Entry 4H52 (X-ray diffraction, 1.80 A resolution); this record covers chains A and B.

== Chain A (and B) ==
Protein: Neuraminidase
Source organism: Influenza A virus
Notes: fragment: ectodomain; chain B of this document is another copy of the same molecule, construct and numbering; everything in this record applies to it too
UniProt: Q194T1 (Q194T1_9INFA); residue numbers follow UniProt; this construct covers 82-469
Amino-acid sequence (388 residues; numbered 82 to 469; the number before each row is that of its first residue):
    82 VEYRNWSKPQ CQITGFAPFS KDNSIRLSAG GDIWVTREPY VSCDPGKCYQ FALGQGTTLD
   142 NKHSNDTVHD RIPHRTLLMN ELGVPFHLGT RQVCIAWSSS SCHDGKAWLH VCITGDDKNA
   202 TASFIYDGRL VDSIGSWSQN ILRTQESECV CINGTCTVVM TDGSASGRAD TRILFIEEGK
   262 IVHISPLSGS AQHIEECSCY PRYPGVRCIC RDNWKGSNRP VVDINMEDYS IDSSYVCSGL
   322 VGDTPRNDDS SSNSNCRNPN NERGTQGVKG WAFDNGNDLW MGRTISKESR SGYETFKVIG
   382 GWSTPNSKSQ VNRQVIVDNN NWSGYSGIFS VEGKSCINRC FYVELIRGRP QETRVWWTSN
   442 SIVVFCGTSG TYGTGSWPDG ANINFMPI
Cystine bridges: Cys-92/Cys-417, Cys-124/Cys-129, Cys-175/Cys-193, Cys-183/Cys-230, Cys-232/Cys-237, Cys-278/Cys-291, Cys-280/Cys-289, Cys-318/Cys-337, Cys-421/Cys-447
Glycans and other covalent adducts: N-acetylglucosamine (NAG) linked to Asn-146; glycan linked to Asn-200; 3-fluorosialic acid (FSI) linked to Tyr-406
Ion coordination: Ca2+: Asp-293, Gly-297, Asp-324, Gly-345, Gln-347
Small-molecule neighbours: 3-fluorosialic acid (FSI; 5-acetamido-3,5-dideoxy-3-fluoro-D-erythro-alpha-L-manno-non-2-ulopyranosonic acid): Arg-118, Glu-119, Arg-152, Trp-178, Ser-179, Ile-222, Arg-224, Glu-227, Ala-246, Glu-276, Glu-277, Arg-292, Asn-294, Gly-348, Arg-371
Reported in the primary citation:
  - catalytic residues: Tyr-406
  - binding site for 3-fluorosialic acid: Arg-118, Arg-292, Tyr-406

== How chain A and chain B interact ==
Contacting residue pairs - 94 pairs, chain A then chain B:
  Ala-98(A) / Ser-204(B)
  Ala-98(A) / Leu-211(B)  hydrophobic
  Ala-98(A) / Ser-214(B)
  Pro-99(A) / Thr-195(B)
  Pro-99(A) / Thr-202(B)
  Pro-99(A) / Ser-204(B)  hydrogen bond (backbone-side chain)
  Pro-99(A) / Leu-211(B)
  Phe-100(A) / Val-174(B)
  Phe-100(A) / Cys-175(B)
  Phe-100(A) / Ile-206(B)  hydrophobic
  Phe-100(A) / Gly-209(B)
  Phe-100(A) / Leu-211(B)
  Ser-101(A) / Ile-176(B)
  Lys-102(A) / Pro-154(B)
  Lys-102(A) / His-155(B)  hydrogen bond
  Lys-102(A) / Thr-157(B)
  Lys-102(A) / Gln-173(B)
  Lys-102(A) / Ile-176(B)
  Asp-103(A) / Gln-173(B)  hydrogen bond (backbone-side chain)
  Asn-104(A) / Gly-137(B)
  Asn-104(A) / His-155(B)  hydrogen bond (side chain-backbone)
  Asn-104(A) / Thr-157(B)
  Asn-104(A) / Gln-173(B)  hydrogen bond
  Arg-107(A) / Gln-136(B)  hydrogen bond (side chain-backbone)
  Arg-107(A) / Gly-137(B)  hydrogen bond (side chain-backbone)
  Arg-107(A) / Asn-142(B)  hydrogen bond (backbone-side chain)
  Arg-107(A) / His-144(B)
  Arg-107(A) / Asp-147(B)  salt bridge
  Arg-107(A) / Ile-153(B)
  Arg-107(A) / His-155(B)
  Leu-108(A) / Trp-115(B)  hydrophobic
  Leu-108(A) / Thr-138(B)
  Leu-108(A) / Thr-139(B)
  Leu-108(A) / Asn-142(B)
  Ala-110(A) / Asn-142(B)
  Ala-110(A) / His-144(B)
  Gly-111(A) / Asp-113(B)
  Gly-111(A) / Thr-139(B)  hydrogen bond (backbone-side chain)
  Gly-111(A) / Asp-141(B)
  Gly-111(A) / Asn-142(B)
  Gly-112(A) / Asp-113(B)
  Gly-112(A) / Leu-169(B)
  Asp-113(A) / Leu-169(B)
  Pro-126(A) / Arg-210(B)  hydrogen bond (backbone-side chain)
  Gly-127(A) / Asp-208(B)
  Gly-127(A) / Arg-210(B)  hydrogen bond (backbone-side chain)
  Glu-162(A) / Arg-172(B)  salt bridge
  Leu-163(A) / Arg-172(B)
  Leu-163(A) / Gln-173(B)
  Gly-164(A) / Thr-171(B)
  Gly-164(A) / Arg-172(B)
  Gly-164(A) / Gln-173(B)  hydrogen bond (backbone-backbone)
  Val-165(A) / Gly-170(B)
  Val-165(A) / Arg-172(B)
  Pro-166(A) / Leu-169(B)
  Pro-166(A) / Thr-171(B)
  Pro-166(A) / Gln-173(B)
  His-168(A) / Leu-169(B)
  His-168(A) / Gly-170(B)
  Val-412(A) / Arg-210(B)
  Glu-413(A) / Arg-210(B)  hydrogen bond (backbone-side chain)
  Lys-415(A) / Glu-259(B)  salt bridge
  Val-444(A) / Ile-176(B)  hydrophobic
  Cys-447(A) / Leu-211(B)  hydrophobic
  Gly-448(A) / Leu-211(B)
  Thr-449(A) / Ser-214(B)  hydrogen bond
  Ser-450(A) / Lys-261(B)
  Gly-451(A) / Asp-213(B)
  Gly-451(A) / Ser-214(B)
  Thr-452(A) / Ser-214(B)  hydrogen bond (backbone-side chain)
  Thr-452(A) / Ile-215(B)  hydrogen bond (backbone-backbone)
  Thr-452(A) / Gly-216(B)  hydrogen bond (side chain-backbone)
  Tyr-453(A) / Thr-202(B)
  Tyr-453(A) / Gly-216(B)
  Gly-454(A) / Asn-200(B)
  Gly-454(A) / Ala-201(B)
  Gly-454(A) / Thr-202(B)  hydrogen bond (backbone-side chain)
  Thr-455(A) / Gly-196(B)
  Thr-455(A) / Asp-197(B)  hydrogen bond
  Thr-455(A) / Asn-200(B)  hydrogen bond (backbone-backbone)
  Gly-456(A) / Asp-197(B)
  Ser-457(A) / Pro-154(B)
  Trp-458(A) / Pro-154(B)
  Trp-458(A) / Ile-176(B)
  Trp-458(A) / Thr-195(B)  hydrogen bond
  Trp-458(A) / Gly-196(B)
  Pro-459(A) / His-155(B)
  Asp-460(A) / His-155(B)
  Gly-461(A) / His-155(B)
  Ala-462(A) / His-144(B)
  Asn-463(A) / His-144(B)  hydrogen bond (backbone-side chain)
  Phe-466(A) / Lys-143(B)
  Phe-466(A) / His-144(B)
  Met-467(A) / His-144(B)
Interface residues without a listed pair, chain A (47 interface residues in all): Ile-114, Cys-129, Asn-419
Interface residues without a listed pair, chain B (42 interface residues in all): Asn-146

== Overview ==
47 residues of chain A and 42 residues of chain B are in contact, with 22 hydrogen bonds and 3 salt bridges.
Among the polar pairs are Arg-107(A)/Asp-147(B), Glu-162(A)/Arg-172(B) and Lys-415(A)/Glu-259(B). Covalently
linked 3-fluorosialic acid: at Tyr-406(A). From the paper: the catalytic residue Tyr-406(A); a binding site
for 3-fluorosialic acid at Arg-118(A), Arg-292(A) and Tyr-406(A).
Chain A and chain B are both Neuraminidase (Influenza A virus); the structure, Wild-type influenza N2
neuraminidase covalent complex with 3-fluoro-Neu5Ac, was determined by X-ray diffraction (same publication as
4H53).
